PDB entry 6UIX | electron microscopy, 3.50 A resolution | chains A and V of the 22 polymer chains in the assembly

[Chain A (and V)]
Name: Calcium homeostasis modulator protein 2
From: Homo sapiens
Notes: chain V of this document is another copy of the same molecule, construct and numbering; everything in this record applies to it too
UniProtKB: Q9HA72 (CAHM2_HUMAN); residue numbers follow UniProt; this construct covers 1-323
Chain sequence (331 residues; each row starts with the number of its first residue):
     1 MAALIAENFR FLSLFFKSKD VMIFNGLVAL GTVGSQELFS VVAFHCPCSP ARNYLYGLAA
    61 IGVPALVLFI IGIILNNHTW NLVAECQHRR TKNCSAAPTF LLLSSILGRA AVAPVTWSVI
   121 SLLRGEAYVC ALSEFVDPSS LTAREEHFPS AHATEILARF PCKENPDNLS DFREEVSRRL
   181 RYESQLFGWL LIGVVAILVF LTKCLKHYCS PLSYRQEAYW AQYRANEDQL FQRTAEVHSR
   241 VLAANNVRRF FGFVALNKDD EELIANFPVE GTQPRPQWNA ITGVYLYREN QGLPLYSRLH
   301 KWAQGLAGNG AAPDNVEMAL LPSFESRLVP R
Unresolved in the structure: 1-31, 307-331
Construct notes: expression tag (324-331)
Disulfide bonds: C46-C130, C48-C162
Curated features (UniProtKB/Swiss-Prot):
  - region: L14 to F39 (Central pore), E145 to H152 (Hemichannel docking), Y214 to F251 (Intersubunit interaction)
  - site: N168 (Not N-glycosylated)
  - mutagenesis: M1 to R52 (Does not affect intrasubunit interactions), M1 to D20 (Markedly reduces the inhibition by ruthenium red. Does not affect Ca(2+)-dependent inactivation of the channel), R10 (R10A: Markedly reduces the inhibition by ruthenium red at negative membrane potentials. Does not affect Ca(2+)-dependent inactivation of the channel), E37 (E37R: Reduces the inhibition by ruthenium red), A143 to E146 (Prevents gap junction formation), H238 (H238A: Decreases intrasubunit interactions), F251 (F251A: Decreases intrasubunit interactions)

[How chain A and chain V interact]
Residue-residue contacts - 5 pairs, chain A then chain V:
  E146(A) with H152(V)
  H147(A) with P149(V)
  P149(A) with H147(V); P149(V)
  H152(A) with E146(V)
Also at the interface, not in a pair above, chain A (5 interface residues in all): A151
Also at the interface, not in a pair above, chain V (5 interface residues in all): A151

[Overview]
Chain A and chain V each contribute 5 residues to their interface. From UniProt: 10 mutagenesis sites on chain
A.
Both chains are Calcium homeostasis modulator protein 2 (Homo sapiens). Entry 6UIX (Cryo-EM structure of human
CALHM2 gap junction) was determined by electron microscopy (same publication as 6UIV and 6UIW).
